PDB entry 1NKI | X-ray diffraction, 0.95 A resolution | chains A and B

# Chain A (and B)
Name: probable fosfomycin resistance protein
From: Pseudomonas aeruginosa
Notes: EC 2.5.1.18; chain B of this document is another copy of the same molecule, construct and numbering; everything in this record applies to it too
Reference sequence: Q9I4K6 (FOSA_PSEAE); residues 1-135 here = UniProt positions 1-135
Sequence (135 residues; row label = number of the first residue in the row):
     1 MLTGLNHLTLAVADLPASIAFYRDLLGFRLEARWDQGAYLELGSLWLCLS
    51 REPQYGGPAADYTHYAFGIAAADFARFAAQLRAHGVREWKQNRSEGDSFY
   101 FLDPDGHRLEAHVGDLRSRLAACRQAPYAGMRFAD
Unresolved in the structure: 135
Ion coordination: Mn2+ site 1: His7 (together with phosphonoformic acid) (shared with His64(B), Glu110(B) of chain B); Mn2+ site 2: His64, Glu110 (together with phosphonoformic acid) (shared with His7(B) of chain B); K+: Asn92, Ser94, Glu95, Gly96, Ser98
Ligand contacts:
  - phosphonoformic acid (PPF), molecule 1: His7, Thr9, Tyr39, Cys48
  - phosphonoformic acid (PPF), molecule 2: Tyr62, His64, Lys90, Ser94, Tyr100, Glu110, Arg119
From the paper describing this entry:
  - binding site for phosphonoformic acid: Thr9, Tyr62, Ser94, Tyr100, Arg119
  - conformationally variable residues (side-chain flip): Tyr62
  - Mn2+ coordination: His7, His64, Glu110

# Chain A / chain B interface
Contacting residue pairs - 129 pairs, chain A then chain B:
  Met1(A) with Ile69(B); Asp73(B); Arg76(B); Phe77(B), hydrophobic; Gln80(B)
  Leu2(A) with Leu26(B); Leu42(B); Gly68(B); Phe77(B), hydrophobic; Ala111(B), hydrophobic
  Thr3(A) with Gly43(B); Gly68(B), hydrogen bond (backbone-backbone); Ile69(B)
  Gly4(A) with Leu42(B); Phe67(B); Gly68(B), hydrogen bond (backbone-backbone)
  Leu5(A) with Leu5(B), hydrophobic; Ala66(B)
  Asn6(A) with Ala66(B), hydrogen bond (backbone-backbone); Phe67(B); Gly68(B); His112(B); Gly114(B), hydrogen bond (side chain-backbone)
  His7(A) with His64(B); Tyr65(B); Ala66(B), hydrogen bond (backbone-backbone); Glu110(B), salt bridge
  Leu8(A) with His64(B); Tyr65(B), hydrophobic
  Thr9(A) with Tyr62(B); Thr63(B); His64(B), hydrogen bond (backbone-backbone)
  Ala11(A) with Asp61(B); Thr63(B), hydrogen bond (backbone-side chain)
  Leu26(A) with Leu2(B)
  Arg29(A) with Ala134(B), hydrogen bond (side chain-backbone)
  Leu30(A) with Ala134(B)
  Glu31(A) with Arg117(B), salt bridge; Leu120(B); Phe133(B); Ala134(B), hydrogen bond (backbone-backbone)
  Ala32(A) with Leu120(B), hydrophobic; Met131(B), hydrophobic; Arg132(B)
  Arg33(A) with Gly130(B); Met131(B); Arg132(B), hydrogen bond (backbone-backbone)
  Trp34(A) with Tyr128(B); Ala129(B); Gly130(B); Met131(B), hydrophobic
  Asp35(A) with Ala129(B), hydrogen bond (backbone-backbone); Gly130(B)
  Tyr39(A) with Arg119(B), hydrogen bond; Tyr128(B), hydrogen bond; Met131(B), hydrophobic
  Glu41(A) with Leu116(B); Arg117(B), salt bridge
  Leu42(A) with Leu2(B); Gly4(B)
  Gly43(A) with Thr3(B)
  Trp46(A) with Asp115(B); Leu116(B); Arg119(B)
  Ser50(A) with Tyr62(B)
  Glu52(A) with Asp61(B); Tyr62(B), hydrogen bond (side chain-backbone)
  Tyr55(A) with Asp61(B)
  Asp61(A) with Ala11(B); Glu52(B); Tyr55(B)
  Tyr62(A) with Thr9(B); Ser50(B); Glu52(B), hydrogen bond (backbone-side chain)
  Thr63(A) with Thr9(B); Leu10(B); Ala11(B), hydrogen bond (side chain-backbone); Tyr65(B); His107(B)
  His64(A) with His7(B); Leu8(B); Thr9(B), hydrogen bond (backbone-backbone)
  Tyr65(A) with His7(B); Leu8(B), hydrophobic; Thr63(B); Tyr65(B), hydrogen bond
  Ala66(A) with Leu5(B); Asn6(B), hydrogen bond (backbone-backbone); His7(B), hydrogen bond (backbone-backbone)
  Phe67(A) with Gly4(B); Asn6(B)
  Gly68(A) with Leu2(B); Thr3(B), hydrogen bond (backbone-backbone); Gly4(B), hydrogen bond (backbone-backbone); Asn6(B)
  Ile69(A) with Met1(B); Leu2(B), hydrophobic; Thr3(B)
  Asp73(A) with Met1(B)
  Phe77(A) with Leu2(B), hydrophobic
  His107(A) with Thr63(B)
  Glu110(A) with His7(B), salt bridge
  Ala111(A) with Leu2(B), hydrophobic
  His112(A) with Asn6(B)
  Gly114(A) with Asn6(B), hydrogen bond (backbone-side chain)
  Asp115(A) with Trp46(B)
  Leu116(A) with Glu41(B); Trp46(B)
  Arg117(A) with Glu31(B), salt bridge; Glu41(B), salt bridge
  Arg119(A) with Tyr39(B), hydrogen bond; Trp46(B)
  Leu120(A) with Glu31(B); Ala32(B), hydrophobic
  Tyr128(A) with Trp34(B); Tyr39(B), hydrogen bond
  Ala129(A) with Trp34(B); Asp35(B), hydrogen bond (backbone-backbone)
  Gly130(A) with Arg33(B); Trp34(B); Asp35(B)
  Met131(A) with Ala32(B), hydrophobic; Arg33(B); Trp34(B), hydrophobic
  Arg132(A) with Ala32(B); Arg33(B), hydrogen bond (backbone-backbone)
  Phe133(A) with Glu31(B)
  Ala134(A) with Leu30(B); Glu31(B), hydrogen bond (backbone-backbone)
Also at the interface, not in a pair above, chain A (59 interface residues in all): Leu10, Leu40, Leu45, Ala60, Cys123
Also at the interface, not in a pair above, chain B (60 interface residues in all): Arg29, Leu40, Leu45, Cys123

# In short
59 residues of chain A and 60 residues of chain B are in contact, with 28 hydrogen bonds and 6 salt bridges.
Among the polar pairs are His7(A)-Glu110(B), Glu31(A)-Arg117(B) and Glu41(A)-Arg117(B). The paper reports a
binding site for phosphonoformic acid at Thr9(A), Tyr62(A) and Ser94(A) among others; Mn2+ coordination by
His7(A), His64(A) and Glu110(A).
Chain A and chain B are both probable fosfomycin resistance protein (Pseudomonas aeruginosa); the structure,
Crystal structure of the fosfomycin resistance protein A (fosa) containing bound phosphonoformate, was
determined by X-ray diffraction, deposited together with 1NNR.
